4QW1 - chains B and C of the 28 polymer chains in the assembly; structure by X-ray diffraction, 2.90 A resolution.

Chain B:
Protein: Proteasome subunit alpha type-3
From: Saccharomyces cerevisiae
Notes: EC 3.4.25.1
UniProtKB: P23638 (PSA3_YEAST); residues 0-257 here correspond to UniProt positions 1-258 (UniProt number = residue number + 1)
Chain sequence (258 residues; numbered 0 to 257; the number before each row is that of its first residue; numbering starts at 0):
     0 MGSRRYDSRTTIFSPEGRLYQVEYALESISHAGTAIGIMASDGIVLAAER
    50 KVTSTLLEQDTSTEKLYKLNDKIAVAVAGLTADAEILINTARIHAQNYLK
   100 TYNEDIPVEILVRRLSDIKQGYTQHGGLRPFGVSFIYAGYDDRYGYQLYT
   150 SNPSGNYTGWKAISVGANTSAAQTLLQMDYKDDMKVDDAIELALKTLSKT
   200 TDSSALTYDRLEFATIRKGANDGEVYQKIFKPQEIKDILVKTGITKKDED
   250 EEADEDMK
Not modelled in the structure: 0, 245-257
Curated features (UniProtKB/Swiss-Prot):
  - cross-link (Glycyl lysine isopeptide (Lys-Gly)): Lys99 (interchain with G-Cter in ubiquitin), Lys198 (interchain with G-Cter in ubiquitin), Lys230 (interchain with G-Cter in ubiquitin)

Chain C:
Protein: Proteasome subunit alpha type-4
From: Saccharomyces cerevisiae
Notes: EC 3.4.25.1
UniProtKB: P40303 (PSA4_YEAST); residues -1 to 252 here correspond to UniProt positions 1-254 (UniProt number = residue number + 2)
Chain sequence (254 residues; numbered -1 to 252; the number before each row is that of its first residue; numbers below 1 keep their minus sign (Met-1 is residue -1)):
    -1 MSGYDRALSIFSPDGHIFQVEYALEAVKRGTCAVGVKGKNCVVLGCERRS
    49 TLKLQDTRITPSKVSKIDSHVVLSFSGLNADSRILIEKARVEAQSHRLTL
    99 EDPVTVEYLTRYVAGVQQRYTQSGGVRPFGVSTLIAGFDPRDDEPKLYQT
   149 EPSGIYSSWSAQTIGRNSKTVREFLEKNYDRKEPPATVEECVKLTVRSLL
   199 EVVQTGAKNIEITVVKPDSDIVALSSEEINQYVTQIEQEKQEQQEQDKKK
   249 KSNH
Not modelled in the structure: -1 to 0, 241-252
Curated features (UniProtKB/Swiss-Prot):
  - modified residue: Thr58 (Phosphothreonine)

Interface between chain B and chain C:
Pairs across the interface (74):
  Arg3(B) - Arg4(C)
  Asp6(B) - Tyr2(C)  hydrogen bond
  Asp6(B) - Arg4(C)  salt bridge
  Arg8(B) - Arg4(C)
  Thr10(B) - Leu6(C)
  Thr10(B) - Arg125(C)
  Ile11(B) - Leu6(C)  hydrophobic
  Ile11(B) - Gln17(C)
  Phe12(B) - Gln17(C)  hydrogen bond (backbone-side chain)
  Phe12(B) - Tyr20(C)  hydrophobic
  Phe12(B) - Ala21(C)  hydrophobic
  Phe12(B) - Leu76(C)  hydrophobic
  Phe12(B) - Arg125(C)
  Phe12(B) - Pro126(C)
  Phe12(B) - Gly128(C)
  Ser13(B) - Tyr20(C)
  Pro14(B) - Tyr20(C)  hydrophobic
  Pro14(B) - Glu23(C)
  Glu15(B) - Glu23(C)
  Glu15(B) - Arg27(C)  hydrogen bond (backbone-side chain)
  Gly16(B) - Tyr20(C)
  Gly16(B) - Glu23(C)
  Gly16(B) - Ala24(C)
  Gly16(B) - Arg27(C)  hydrogen bond (backbone-side chain)
  Arg17(B) - Arg27(C)
  Leu18(B) - Arg125(C)
  Met38(B) - Asp54(C)
  Arg112(B) - Arg81(C)
  Ser115(B) - Arg81(C)  hydrogen bond (backbone-side chain)
  Asp116(B) - Arg81(C)  salt bridge
  Asp116(B) - Ile82(C)
  Gln119(B) - Ala78(C)
  Gln119(B) - Asp79(C)
  Gln119(B) - Ile82(C)
  Thr122(B) - Arg125(C)  hydrogen bond (backbone-side chain)
  Gln123(B) - Tyr118(C)
  Gln123(B) - Gly123(C)
  Gln123(B) - Val124(C)
  Gln123(B) - Arg125(C)  hydrogen bond (backbone-backbone)
  Gln123(B) - Phe127(C)
  His124(B) - Gly123(C)
  His124(B) - Val124(C)
  Gly125(B) - Tyr2(C)
  Gly125(B) - Gly123(C)
  Gly126(B) - Tyr2(C)
  Tyr143(B) - Arg56(C)  hydrogen bond (backbone-side chain)
  Tyr143(B) - Ile57(C)  hydrophobic
  Tyr145(B) - Arg56(C)  hydrogen bond (backbone-side chain)
  Gln146(B) - Ile57(C)
  Leu147(B) - Ile57(C)
  Tyr148(B) - Ile57(C)
  Ser153(B) - Ala78(C)
  Gly154(B) - Ala78(C)
  Gly154(B) - Arg81(C)  hydrogen bond (backbone-side chain)
  Asn155(B) - Asn77(C)
  Asn155(B) - Ala78(C)
  Tyr156(B) - Pro59(C)  hydrophobic
  Tyr156(B) - Arg81(C)
  Gly158(B) - Gln53(C)
  Gly158(B) - Asp54(C)  hydrogen bond (backbone-backbone)
  Gly158(B) - Ile57(C)
  Gly158(B) - Thr58(C)  hydrogen bond (backbone-side chain)
  Trp159(B) - Leu50(C)  hydrophobic
  Trp159(B) - Lys51(C)
  Trp159(B) - Leu52(C)
  Trp159(B) - Gln53(C)
  Trp159(B) - Asp54(C)
  Lys160(B) - Leu52(C)  hydrogen bond (backbone-backbone)
  Lys160(B) - Gln53(C)
  Lys160(B) - Asp54(C)
  Ala161(B) - Leu52(C)
  Gln172(B) - Leu52(C)
  Leu175(B) - Leu52(C)
  Gln176(B) - Leu52(C)
Interface residues without a listed pair, chain B (41 interface residues in all): Glu108, Thr157, Tyr179

In short:
41 residues of chain B and 31 residues of chain C are in contact; the contacts include 13 hydrogen bonds and 2
salt bridges. Among the polar pairs are Asp6(B)-Arg4(C), Asp116(B)-Arg81(C) and Asp6(B)-Tyr2(C).
Here chain B is Proteasome subunit alpha type-3 and chain C is Proteasome subunit alpha type-4, both from
Saccharomyces cerevisiae. Entry 4QW1 (yCP beta5-A50V mutant in complex with bortezomib) was determined by
X-ray diffraction together with 4QUX, 4QUY, 4QV0, 4QV1, 4QV3, 4QV4 and 42 further entries from the same study.
